Entry 7VCX (electron microscopy, 3.24 A resolution); this record covers chains A and B of the 6 polymer chains in the assembly.

Chain A (and B):
Name: Transitional endoplasmic reticulum ATPase
Source organism: Homo sapiens
Notes: EC 3.6.4.6; chain B of this document is another copy of the same molecule, construct and numbering; everything in this record applies to it too
UniProtKB: P55072 (TERA_HUMAN); numbering as in UniProt (aligned over 1-806)
Chain sequence (812 residues; row label = number of the first residue in the row):
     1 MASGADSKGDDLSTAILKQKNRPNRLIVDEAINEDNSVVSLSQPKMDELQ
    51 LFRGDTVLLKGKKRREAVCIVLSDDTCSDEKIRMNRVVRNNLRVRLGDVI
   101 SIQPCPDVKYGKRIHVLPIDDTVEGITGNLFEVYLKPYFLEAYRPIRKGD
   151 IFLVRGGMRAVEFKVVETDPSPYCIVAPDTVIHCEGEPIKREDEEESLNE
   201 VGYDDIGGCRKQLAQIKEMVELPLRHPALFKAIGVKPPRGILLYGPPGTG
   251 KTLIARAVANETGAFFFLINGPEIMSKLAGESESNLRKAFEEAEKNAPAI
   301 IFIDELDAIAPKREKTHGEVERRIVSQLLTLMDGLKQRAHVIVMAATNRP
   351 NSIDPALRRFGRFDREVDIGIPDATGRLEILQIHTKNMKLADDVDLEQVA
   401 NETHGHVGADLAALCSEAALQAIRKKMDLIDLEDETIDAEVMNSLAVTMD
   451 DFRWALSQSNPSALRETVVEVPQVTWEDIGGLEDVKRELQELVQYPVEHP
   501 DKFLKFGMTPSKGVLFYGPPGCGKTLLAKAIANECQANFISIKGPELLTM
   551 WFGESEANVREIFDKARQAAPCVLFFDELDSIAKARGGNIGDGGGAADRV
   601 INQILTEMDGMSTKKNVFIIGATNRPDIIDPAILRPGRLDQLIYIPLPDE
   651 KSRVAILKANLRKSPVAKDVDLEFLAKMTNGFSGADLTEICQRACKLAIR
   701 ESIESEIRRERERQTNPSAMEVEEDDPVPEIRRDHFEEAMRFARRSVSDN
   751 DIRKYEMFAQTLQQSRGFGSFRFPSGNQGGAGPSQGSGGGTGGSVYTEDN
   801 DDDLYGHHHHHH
Not modelled in the structure: 1-20, 589-592, 771-812
Construct notes: expression tag (807-812)
UniProt features mapped onto this chain:
  - region: Thr797 to Gly806 (Interaction with UBXN6)
  - motif: Asp802 to Gly806 (PIM motif)
  - binding site (ATP): Pro247 to Leu253, Asn348, His384, Gly521 to Leu526
  - modified residue: Ala2 (N-acetylalanine), Ser3 (Phosphoserine), Ser7 (Phosphoserine), Ser13 (Phosphoserine), Ser37 (Phosphoserine), Lys315 (N6,N6,N6-trimethyllysine), Thr436 (Phosphothreonine), Ser462 (Phosphoserine), Lys502 (N6-acetyllysine), Lys505 (N6-acetyllysine), Lys668 (N6-acetyllysine), Ser702 (Phosphoserine), Lys754 (N6-acetyllysine), Ser770 (Phosphoserine), Ser775 (Phosphoserine), Ser787 (Phosphoserine), Tyr805 (Phosphotyrosine)
  - cross-link (Glycyl lysine isopeptide (Lys-Gly)): Lys8 (interchain with G-Cter in SUMO2), Lys18 (interchain with G-Cter in SUMO2)
  - natural variant: Arg95 (R95G: In IBMPFD1), Gly97 (G97E: In CMT2Y), Ile126 (I126F: In IBMPFD1; uncertain significance), Arg155 (R155C: In IBMPFD1; R155H: In FTDALS6 and IBMPFD1; R155L: In IBMPFD1; R155P: In IBMPFD1; R155S: In IBMPFD1), Arg159 (R159G: In FTDALS6; R159H: In IBMPFD1), Ala160 (A160T: In IBMPFD1; uncertain significance), Glu185 (E185K: In CMT2Y), Arg191 (R191Q: In FTDALS6 and IBMPFD1), Leu198 (L198W: In IBMPFD1), Ala232 (A232E: In IBMPFD1), Ile254 (I254F: In IBMPFD1; uncertain significance), Ile369 (I369T: In IBMPFD1; uncertain significance), 2 further natural variant entries in UniProt
  - mutagenesis: Phe52 to Asp55 (Abolishes interaction with NPLOC4; when associated with A-110), Arg53 (R53A: Minor effect on affinity for ATP and ADP), Arg86 (R86A: Strongly increased affinity for ATP. Strongly reduced affinity for ADP), Tyr110 (Y110A: Abolishes interaction with NPLOC4; when associated with 52-A--A-55), Arg113 to His115 (Severely reduced binding to DERL1), Phe131 (F131R: Severely reduced binding to DERL1), Leu140 (L140D: Severely reduced binding to DERL1), Asp179 (D179R: No effect on binding to DERL1), His183 (H183W: Severely reduced binding to DERL1), Lys251 (K251Q: Impairs ERAD degradation of HMGCR and does not inhibit interaction with RHBDD1; when associated with Q-524), Glu305 (E305Q: Defect in ubiquitin-dependent protein degradation by the proteasome; when associated with Q-578), Lys312 (K312A: Does not affect methylation by VCPKMT), 8 further mutagenesis entries in UniProt
Metal / ion sites: Mg2+ site 1: Thr252 (together with ATP-gamma-S); Mg2+ site 2: Thr525 (together with ATP-gamma-S)
Ligand contacts:
  - ATP-gamma-S (AGS; phosphothiophosphoric acid-adenylate ester), molecule 1: Asp205, Ile206, Gly207, Pro247, Gly248, Thr249, Gly250, Lys251, Thr252, Leu253, Asn348, Ile380, His384, Gly408, Ala409
  - ATP-gamma-S (AGS), molecule 2: Asp478, Ile479, Gly480, Leu482, Pro520, Gly521, Cys522, Gly523, Lys524, Thr525, Leu526, Asn624, Ile656, Asn660, Gly684, Ala685, Thr688
  - ATP-gamma-S (AGS), molecule 3: Arg635, Pro636, Arg766
What the authors report for this chain:
  - mutagenesis - E578A: decreased catalytic activity
  - mutagenesis - E305A/E578A: abolished catalytic activity

How chain A and chain B interact:
Residue-residue contacts (77):
  Met158(A) - Ile233(B)
  Met158(A) - Val235(B)  hydrophobic
  Arg159(A) - Ala232(B)  hydrogen bond (side chain-backbone)
  Pro272(A) - Ser326(B)
  Pro272(A) - Thr330(B)  hydrogen bond (backbone-side chain)
  Glu273(A) - Thr330(B)
  Met275(A) - Arg323(B)
  Ser276(A) - Arg323(B)
  Ser276(A) - Ser326(B)
  Ser276(A) - Gln327(B)
  Lys277(A) - Arg323(B)
  Leu278(A) - Arg323(B)
  Glu305(A) - Arg362(B)  salt bridge
  His317(A) - Arg322(B)
  Val320(A) - Glu319(B)
  Glu321(A) - Arg322(B)  salt bridge
  Asn348(A) - Arg359(B)
  Glu402(A) - Lys614(B)
  Asp410(A) - Phe360(B)
  Ser416(A) - Val235(B)
  Ser416(A) - Lys236(B)
  Glu417(A) - Arg365(B)  salt bridge
  Leu420(A) - Phe230(B)  hydrophobic
  Leu420(A) - Val235(B)  hydrophobic
  Arg424(A) - Glu218(B)
  Arg424(A) - Leu222(B)
  Met427(A) - Leu222(B)  hydrophobic
  Asp431(A) - Ile27(B)
  Leu432(A) - Val99(B)  hydrophobic
  Asp434(A) - Leu229(B)
  Met442(A) - Ile233(B)  hydrophobic
  Ser459(A) - Lys615(B)
  Asn460(A) - Gln568(B)
  Asn460(A) - Lys615(B)  hydrogen bond
  Arg465(A) - Arg560(B)
  Arg465(A) - Arg567(B)
  Arg465(A) - Glu607(B)  salt bridge
  Pro520(A) - Arg766(B)
  Pro545(A) - Thr606(B)
  Leu548(A) - Asn602(B)
  Thr549(A) - Asn602(B)
  Thr549(A) - Thr606(B)
  Trp551(A) - Glu556(B)  hydrogen bond
  Glu578(A) - Arg635(B)  salt bridge
  Glu578(A) - Arg638(B)  salt bridge
  Gly593(A) - Gly593(B)
  Arg625(A) - Gly767(B)
  Arg625(A) - Phe768(B)
  Asp627(A) - Phe768(B)
  Ser664(A) - Phe506(B)  hydrogen bond (side chain-backbone)
  Pro665(A) - Phe506(B)
  Gln692(A) - Met508(B)
  Gln692(A) - Thr509(B)
  Cys695(A) - Phe506(B)  hydrophobic
  Cys695(A) - Met508(B)  hydrophobic
  Lys696(A) - Leu492(B)
  Lys696(A) - Met508(B)
  Lys696(A) - Gln641(B)
  Ala698(A) - Phe506(B)  hydrophobic
  Ile699(A) - Lys502(B)
  Ile699(A) - Phe503(B)  hydrophobic
  Ile699(A) - Met508(B)  hydrophobic
  Arg700(A) - Arg487(B)
  Arg700(A) - Glu491(B)  salt bridge
  Ser702(A) - Lys502(B)
  Ile703(A) - Tyr495(B)  hydrophobic
  Ile703(A) - His499(B)
  Arg744(A) - Gln763(B)
  Arg745(A) - Gln763(B)  hydrogen bond (backbone-side chain)
  Arg745(A) - Gln764(B)
  Ser746(A) - Gln764(B)
  Ser748(A) - Gln764(B)
  Asp751(A) - Phe768(B)
  Asp751(A) - Gly769(B)
  Lys754(A) - Phe768(B)
  Tyr755(A) - Gly767(B)
  Tyr755(A) - Phe768(B)
Other interface residues (no listed pair), chain A (77 interface residues in all): Gly125, Pro247, Gly248, Pro311, Lys315, Ala409, Ile423, Asp428, Glu435, Ser457, Ser462, Leu464, Lys543, Glu546, Asn624, Pro626, Lys663, Glu689, Glu704, Asp726, Val728, Pro729, Ile731, Phe758
Other interface residues (no listed pair), chain B (63 interface residues in all): Arg25, Glu80, His226, Lys231, Arg313, Gly318, Leu329, Lys505, Gly507, Gln603, Leu605, Asp609, Gly610, Gln760

Overview:
77 residues of chain A and 63 residues of chain B are in contact, with 6 hydrogen bonds and 7 salt bridges.
Among the polar pairs are Glu305(A)-Arg362(B), Glu321(A)-Arg322(B) and Glu417(A)-Arg365(B). Ligands of chain
A: 3 copies of ATP-gamma-S. From the paper: E578A of chain A reduces catalytic activity; E305A/E578A of chain
A abolish catalytic activity.
Chain A and chain B are both Transitional endoplasmic reticulum ATPase (Homo sapiens); the structure, Human
p97 single hexamer conformer II with ATPgammaS bound, was determined by electron microscopy together with
7VCS, 7VCT, 7VCU and 7VCV from the same study.
